7VBA - chains C and K of the 16 polymer chains in the assembly; structure by electron microscopy, 2.89 A resolution.

Chain C:
Protein: DNA-directed RNA polymerases I and III subunit RPAC1
Organism: Homo sapiens
Reference sequence: O15160 (RPAC1_HUMAN); residues 1-346 here = UniProt positions 1-346
Amino-acid sequence (346 residues; numbered 1 to 346; the number before each row is that of its first residue):
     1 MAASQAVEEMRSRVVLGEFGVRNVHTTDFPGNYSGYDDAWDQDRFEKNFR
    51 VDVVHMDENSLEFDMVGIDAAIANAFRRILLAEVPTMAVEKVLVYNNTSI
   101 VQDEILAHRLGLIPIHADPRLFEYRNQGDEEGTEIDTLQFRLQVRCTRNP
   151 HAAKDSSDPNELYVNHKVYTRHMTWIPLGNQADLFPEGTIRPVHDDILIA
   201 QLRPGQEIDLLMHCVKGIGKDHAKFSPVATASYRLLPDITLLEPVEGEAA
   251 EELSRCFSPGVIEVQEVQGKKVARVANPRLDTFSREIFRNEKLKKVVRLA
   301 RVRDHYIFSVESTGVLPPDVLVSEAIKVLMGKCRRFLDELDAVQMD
Not modelled in the structure: 1-6, 344-346
Curated features (UniProtKB/Swiss-Prot):
  - modified residue: A2 (N-acetylalanine), S4 (Phosphoserine)

Chain K:
Protein: DNA-directed RNA polymerases I and III subunit RPAC2
Organism: Homo sapiens
Reference sequence: P0DPB6 (RPAC2_HUMAN); numbering as in UniProt (aligned over 1-133)
Amino-acid sequence (133 residues; each row starts with the number of its first residue):
     1 MEEDQELERKISGLKTSMAEGERKTALEMVQAAGTDRHCVTFVLHEEDHT
    51 LGNSLRYMIMKNPEVEFCGYTTTHPSESKINLRIQTRGTLPAVEPFQRGL
   101 NELMNVCQHVLDKFEASIKDYKDQKASRNESTF
Not modelled in the structure: 1-20, 129-133
Curated features (UniProtKB/Swiss-Prot):
  - modified residue: M1 (N-acetylmethionine)
What the authors report for this chain:
  - disease-associated variants - E47K, T50I, L51R, R56C, L82S, G99S: decreased stability (proposed by the authors, not directly observed)

Interface between chain C and chain K:
Residue-residue contacts (81):
  D28(C) with K61(K), hydrogen bond (backbone-side chain)
  F29(C) with Y57(K), hydrophobic; K61(K)
  P30(C) with M60(K); K61(K)
  D38(C) with K61(K), salt bridge
  A39(C) with K61(K); P63(K)
  W40(C) with Y57(K); M58(K); K61(K); E102(K), hydrogen bond; V106(K), hydrophobic
  Q42(C) with E102(K), hydrogen bond; V106(K)
  F45(C) with V106(K), hydrophobic; H109(K); V110(K), hydrophobic
  E46(C) with H109(K)
  F49(C) with V110(K), hydrophobic; K113(K), hydrogen bond (backbone-side chain)
  V51(C) with F114(K), hydrophobic; S117(K), hydrogen bond (backbone-side chain)
  V53(C) with S117(K); I118(K), hydrophobic; Y121(K)
  H55(C) with Y121(K)
  M56(C) with Y121(K), hydrogen bond (backbone-side chain); K122(K)
  L61(C) with F114(K), hydrophobic
  F63(C) with F114(K), hydrophobic
  M65(C) with V110(K), hydrophobic
  D69(C) with Y57(K)
  A71(C) with N53(K); Y57(K), hydrophobic
  I72(C) with Y57(K), hydrophobic
  A75(C) with T50(K)
  F76(C) with V110(K), hydrophobic
  R78(C) with D48(K), salt bridge; H49(K); T50(K), hydrogen bond
  E83(C) with D48(K)
  K220(C) with D48(K), salt bridge
  D319(C) with F114(K); K122(K), salt bridge
  V322(C) with F114(K), hydrophobic
  S323(C) with L111(K); E115(K), hydrogen bond
  I326(C) with C107(K); V110(K), hydrophobic; L111(K), hydrophobic
  K327(C) with L111(K)
  L329(C) with C107(K), hydrophobic
  M330(C) with C107(K), hydrophobic; Q108(K); L111(K), hydrophobic
  K332(C) with E47(K), salt bridge
  C333(C) with L103(K), hydrophobic; M104(K)
  R334(C) with M104(K)
  R335(C) with T25(K), hydrogen bond (side chain-backbone); H45(K), hydrogen bond (side chain-backbone); E46(K), salt bridge; E47(K), salt bridge
  F336(C) with A26(K), hydrophobic; L27(K), hydrophobic; L44(K), hydrophobic; E47(K); L51(K), hydrophobic
  L337(C) with Q97(K); L100(K), hydrophobic; N101(K); M104(K), hydrophobic
  E339(C) with G21(K), hydrogen bond (side chain-backbone); E22(K), hydrogen bond (side chain-backbone); A26(K)
  L340(C) with L27(K), hydrophobic; M29(K), hydrophobic; F96(K), hydrophobic; Q97(K)
  V343(C) with M29(K), hydrophobic
Also at the interface, not in a pair above, chain C (47 interface residues in all): R50, D52, V54, I68, I79, A342
Also at the interface, not in a pair above, chain K (44 interface residues in all): S54, N62, V93, N105

Summary:
47 residues of chain C face 44 of chain K across their interface, with 12 hydrogen bonds and 7 salt bridges.
Polar pairs include D38(C)-K61(K), R78(C)-D48(K) and K220(C)-D48(K). The paper reports that E47K, T50I and
L51R of chain K, among others, reduce stability; 6 substitutions were tested in all.
Chain C is DNA-directed RNA polymerases I and III subunit RPAC1 and chain K is DNA-directed RNA polymerases I
and III subunit RPAC2, both from Homo sapiens; the structure, Structure of the pre state human RNA Polymerase
I Elongation Complex, was determined by electron microscopy, deposited together with 7VBB and 7VBC.
